6XYW - chains Ab and 1 of the 89 polymer chains in the assembly; structure by electron microscopy, 3.86 A resolution.

[Chain Ab]
Name: Expressed protein
Source organism: Arabidopsis thaliana
UniProt: Q8VZU4 (Q8VZU4_ARATH); residues 1-214 here = UniProt positions 1-214
Chain sequence (214 residues; row label = number of the first residue in the row):
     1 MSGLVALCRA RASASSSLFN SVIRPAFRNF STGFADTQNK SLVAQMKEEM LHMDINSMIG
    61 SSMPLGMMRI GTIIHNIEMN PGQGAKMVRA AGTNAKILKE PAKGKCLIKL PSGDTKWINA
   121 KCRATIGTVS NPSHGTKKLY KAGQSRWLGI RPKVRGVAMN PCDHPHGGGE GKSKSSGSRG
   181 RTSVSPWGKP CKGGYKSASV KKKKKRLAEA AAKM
Unresolved in the structure: 1-55, 211-214

[Chain 1]
Molecule: 2842-nt RNA strand
Source organism: Arabidopsis thaliana
Sequence (2842 nucleotides; each row starts with the number of its first residue; note: 304 numbers in that range are skipped by the numbering (no residue carries them; nothing is unmodelled there)):
    16 GAAUGCAUUG GAUGGAUGCC CGGGCAUUGA GAAGGAAGGA CGCUUUCAGA GGCGAAAGGC
    76 CAUGGGGAGA UACCGUCUGU GAUCCAUGGA UCUCCGAUCG GGAAACCGUA UCCAAGCUCC
   136 GUGGCUAGUC UGCGCUCUUU GGACUUUGAA AACUUAGCGA ACUGAAACAU CUAAGUAGCU
   196 AAAGGAAGGG AAAUCAACCG AGACCCCGUU AGUAGCGGCG AGCGAGAGCG GAUUUGGGAU
   256 UUUAAGAAAA AGAAAGACGA AG
   295 CACUUCUUUU UCGCCAGGUU U
   420 ACUGUAAUUG UGAAAAGGUU GGAAGAUCUG GCCAAAGAAG GUGAUAGCCC CGUAGAUUCG
   480 UUCCUAUGGU UCGAUCCUUC CCAGUAAAAC GCGGCGUGUU CGAAUUCUGA UCGCUUUUAC
   540 GCGAGAAAGG GGGACCACCC UCUAAGCCUA AGUAUUCCUC AAUGACCGAU AGCGUACAAG
   600 UACCGUGAGG GAAAGGUGAA AAGAACCCUA UGACGGGAGU GCAAUAGAGA ACCUGAGAUC
   660 CGAUGCGAAC AAUCAGUCGA AGGAGUAGUC AAGCGCACUC ACUCUAACGG CGUACCUUUU
   720 GCAUGAUGGG UCAGCGAGGA AAUGGGAAGA GCGGCUUAAG CCAUUAGGUG UAGGCGCUUU
   780 CCAAAGGUGG AAUCUUCUAG UUCUUCCUAU UUGACCCGAA ACCGAUCGAU CUAGCCAUGA
   840 GCAGGUUGAA GAGAGCUCUA ACAGGCCUUG GAGGACCGAA CCCACGUAUG UGGCAAAAUA
   900 CGGGGAUGAC UUGUGGCUAG GGGUGAAAGG CCAACCAAGA UCGGAUAUAG CUGGUUUUCC
   960 GCGAAAUCUA UUUCAGUAGA GCGUAUGAUG UCGAUGGCCC GAGGUAGAGC ACUCAAUGGG
  1020 CUAGGGUGG
  1040 CUUACCAACC CCAGGGAAAC UCCGAAUACA GGCCGUUCUC GUUUGUACAG ACAGACUUUU
  1100 GGGGUGCUAA GAUCCAAAGU CGAGAGGGAA ACAGCCCAGA UCGUACGCUA AGGUCCCUAA
  1160 GCAAUCACUU AGUGGAAAAG GAAGUGAUCG AGCGAUGACA ACCAGGAGGU GGGCUUGGAA
  1220 GCAGCCAUCC UUUGAAGAAA GCGUAAUAGC UCACUGGUCU AGCUCCAUGG CACCGAAAAU
  1280 GUAUCAGGGC UCAAGUGAUU CACCGAAGCG ACGAGACCUU GAAAGCUGCU UUUUCAAGUG
  1340 UCAGUAGCGG AACGUUCUGU CAAUCGGGGA AGGUUUUUGG UGACAAGACC UGGAGAUAUC
  1400 AGAAGUGAGA AUGCUGACAU GAGUAACGAU AAAUCCUGUG AAAAACACGA UCGCCUGCCA
  1460 GUGGAAGGCU UUCUGCGUUC AGUCAAUCUA CGCAGAGUGA AUCGGUCCCU AAGGAACCCC
  1520 CGAAAGGGCU GCCGUCCGAU GGGUACACGA AAGUGACGAA GUUGCUUUGA CUACAAAACC
  1580 AUGCCUCUCU CUUGGAGCGA AUUGGAUGAU CGGGCCGAGG GCAGCGUAGC GCCUCUUCCC
  1640 CUCACUCUCC UUUCUCCAAU AUGAACCUUG AGUCAUCAAA G
  1835 GCGAGUCUGU UUAUAGUCGC GACUCUUGUC AUAGUCAAGA AGGUUGAAAC UUCCAGGAAA
  1895 AAACUUCGAA UUGGGAGGGC GAUCCUCCCG GUGAACUGAC CGUACCCCAA ACCGACACAG
  1955 GUGAACAAGU AGAGUAUACU AGGGCGCUUG AGAGAACCAU GUCGAAGGAA CUCGGCAAAA
  2015 UGACCCCGUA ACUUCGGGAG AAGGGGUGCU CUCCUAUCUU UUGAUUAGGA AAGCGGCACA
  2075 UACCAGGGGG UAGCGACUGU UUAUUAAAAA CACAGGACUC UGCUAAGUGG UAACACGAUG
  2135 UAUAGAGUCU GACACCUGCC CGGUGCUGGA AAGUCAAAAG GAGAAGUGUU AUAAGCUUUG
  2195 AAUGGAAGCC CCGGUAAACG GCGGCAGUAA CUCUAACUGU CCUAAGGUAG CGAAAUUCCU
  2255 UGUCGCAUAA GUAGCGACCU GCACGAAUGG UGUAACGACU GCCCCGCUGU CUCCGACAUG
  2315 GACCCGGUGA AAUUGAAUUC UCCGUGAAGA UGCGGAGUAC CAACGGCUAG ACGGUAAGAC
  2375 CCCGUGCACC UUCACUAUAG CUUCGCAGUG ACAACCUUGA UCGAAUGUGU AGGAUAGGUG
  2435 GGAGGUCGUG ACAUAGAAGG ACCAAUCCUG AAAGACCACU CUUUCGUCUA AGGGUGCCUA
  2495 ACCGCCGC
  2521 GGCGGGACAC UGCGAGGUGG GUAGUUUAUC UGGGGCGGAU GCCUCCUAAA GAGUAACGGA
  2581 GGUGUGCGAA GGUAGGCUCA AGCUAAGAUU CUGCUCGUGA GCGUAAUGGU AUAAGCCUGC
  2641 CUGACUGUGA GACCGACUGG UCGAACAGAG ACGAAAGUCG GCCAUAGUGA UCCGGGAGUC
  2701 CCGUGUGGAA GGGCUCUCGC UCAACGGAUC AAAGGUACGC CGGGGAUAAC AGGCUGAUGA
  2761 CUCCCAAGAG CUCUUAUCGA CGGAGUCGUU UGGCACCUCG AUGUCGACUC AUCACAUCCU
  2821 GGGGUUGAAG AAGGUCCCAA GGGUUCGGUU GUUCGCCGAU UCAAGUGGUA CGUGAGUUGG
  2881 GUUUAGAACG UCGUGAGACA GUUCGGUUCC UAUCUACCGU UGGUGUUAAA GGGAGAACUG
  2941 CGAGGAGCCA ACCCUAGUAC GAGAGGACUG GGUUGGGCCA ACCUAUGGUG UACCGGUUGU
  3001 UAUGCCAAUA GCAGCGCCGG GCAGCUAAGU UGGUAUGGAA GAACUGCUGC UUAGCGGGAA
  3061 AUCCUUCUCU AUACAAGUUC UCGGAACAGG UUUUAGAACA GAACUUCGAU AGGCGGGAGG
  3121 UGGAAGCACC GCGAGGUGUG AAGCCAUCUC GUACUAAACG A

[Interface between chain Ab and chain 1]
Contacting residue pairs (152; chain Ab residue first):
  Met79(Ab) - C2117(1)  sugar contact
  Lys86(Ab) - C2117(1)  hydrogen bond to the phosphate
  Lys86(Ab) - U2118(1)  salt bridge to the phosphate
  Lys86(Ab) - U2135(1)  hydrogen bond to the sugar
  Met87(Ab) - G2116(1)  hydrogen bond to the base
  Met87(Ab) - U2135(1)  hydrogen bond to the sugar
  Val88(Ab) - U2135(1)  hydrogen bond to the sugar
  Val88(Ab) - A2136(1)  phosphate contact
  Arg89(Ab) - G2134(1)  salt bridge to the phosphate
  Arg89(Ab) - U2135(1)  salt bridge to the phosphate
  Arg89(Ab) - A2136(1)  hydrogen bond to the phosphate
  Ala90(Ab) - U2135(1)  phosphate contact
  Ala90(Ab) - A2136(1)  hydrogen bond to the phosphate
  Ala90(Ab) - U2137(1)  sugar contact
  Ala91(Ab) - U2137(1)  hydrogen bond to the base
  Gly92(Ab) - U2137(1)  hydrogen bond to the base
  Thr93(Ab) - A2136(1)  phosphate contact
  Thr93(Ab) - U2137(1)  phosphate contact
  Lys105(Ab) - G2525(1)  salt bridge to the phosphate
  Leu110(Ab) - G2116(1)  base contact
  Pro111(Ab) - G2116(1)  base contact
  Pro111(Ab) - A2136(1)  sugar contact
  Ser112(Ab) - G2116(1)  hydrogen bond to the base
  Ser112(Ab) - A2136(1)  hydrogen bond to the base
  Asp114(Ab) - G2116(1)  base contact
  Lys116(Ab) - G2116(1)  hydrogen bond to the phosphate
  Lys116(Ab) - C2117(1)  salt bridge to the phosphate
  Pro132(Ab) - U2137(1)  hydrogen bond to the base
  His134(Ab) - U2137(1)  phosphate contact
  His134(Ab) - A2138(1)  salt bridge to the phosphate
  Gly135(Ab) - U2137(1)  hydrogen bond to the base
  Lys138(Ab) - G2109(1)  phosphate contact
  Lys138(Ab) - G2110(1)  salt bridge to the phosphate
  Leu139(Ab) - A2108(1)  hydrogen bond to the sugar
  Leu139(Ab) - G2109(1)  hydrogen bond to the phosphate
  Tyr140(Ab) - G873(1)  phosphate contact
  Tyr140(Ab) - A2108(1)  hydrogen bond to the sugar
  Lys141(Ab) - G873(1)  salt bridge to the phosphate
  Lys141(Ab) - A908(1)  salt bridge to the phosphate
  Lys141(Ab) - A2108(1)  sugar contact
  Ala142(Ab) - G873(1)  hydrogen bond to the base
  Ala142(Ab) - A908(1)  base contact
  Gly143(Ab) - G873(1)  base contact
  Gly143(Ab) - A908(1)  phosphate contact
  Ser145(Ab) - A2108(1)  phosphate contact
  Arg146(Ab) - A908(1)  hydrogen bond to the base
  Trp147(Ab) - A908(1)  hydrogen bond to the phosphate
  Trp147(Ab) - A1889(1)  stacking on the base
  Leu148(Ab) - A1889(1)  sugar contact
  Arg151(Ab) - G833(1)  phosphate contact
  Arg151(Ab) - C834(1)  salt bridge to the phosphate
  Arg151(Ab) - G924(1)  salt bridge to the phosphate
  Arg151(Ab) - A925(1)  salt bridge to the phosphate
  Pro152(Ab) - A925(1)  sugar contact
  Pro152(Ab) - A2106(1)  sugar contact
  Pro152(Ab) - C2107(1)  phosphate contact
  Lys153(Ab) - A2106(1)  sugar contact
  Lys153(Ab) - C2107(1)  hydrogen bond to the phosphate
  Val154(Ab) - A925(1)  sugar contact
  Val154(Ab) - A926(1)  base contact
  Arg155(Ab) - C2105(1)  phosphate contact
  Arg155(Ab) - A2106(1)  salt bridge to the phosphate
  Arg155(Ab) - C2143(1)  phosphate contact
  Arg155(Ab) - U2144(1)  salt bridge to the phosphate
  Arg155(Ab) - G2145(1)  base contact
  Gly156(Ab) - C2143(1)  hydrogen bond to the phosphate
  Val157(Ab) - C2143(1)  hydrogen bond to the phosphate
  Ala158(Ab) - A926(1)  sugar contact
  Ala158(Ab) - A927(1)  phosphate contact
  Met159(Ab) - A926(1)  base contact
  Asn160(Ab) - A927(1)  base contact
  Asn160(Ab) - G928(1)  hydrogen bond to the phosphate
  Cys162(Ab) - G928(1)  hydrogen bond to the base
  Asp163(Ab) - G924(1)  hydrogen bond to the base
  Asp163(Ab) - A926(1)  base contact
  His164(Ab) - U2142(1)  salt bridge to the phosphate
  His166(Ab) - U2142(1)  phosphate contact
  His166(Ab) - C2143(1)  salt bridge to the phosphate
  Gly167(Ab) - A2896(1)  phosphate contact
  Gly168(Ab) - A2896(1)  phosphate contact
  Gly169(Ab) - A2896(1)  phosphate contact
  Gly169(Ab) - G2897(1)  hydrogen bond to the phosphate
  Glu170(Ab) - G2897(1)  base contact
  Glu170(Ab) - A2898(1)  hydrogen bond to the base
  Gly171(Ab) - A2888(1)  hydrogen bond to the phosphate
  Gly171(Ab) - C2889(1)  phosphate contact
  Lys172(Ab) - U2282(1)  base contact
  Lys172(Ab) - G2283(1)  salt bridge to the phosphate
  Lys172(Ab) - C2889(1)  hydrogen bond to the phosphate
  Ser173(Ab) - U2282(1)  base contact
  Lys174(Ab) - C2213(1)  sugar contact
  Lys174(Ab) - U2282(1)  sugar contact
  Ser175(Ab) - C2213(1)  sugar contact
  Ser175(Ab) - G2214(1)  phosphate contact
  Ser175(Ab) - G2895(1)  phosphate contact
  Ser176(Ab) - C2213(1)  hydrogen bond to the sugar
  Ser176(Ab) - G2214(1)  phosphate contact
  Ser176(Ab) - U2894(1)  hydrogen bond to the phosphate
  Ser176(Ab) - G2895(1)  phosphate contact
  Gly177(Ab) - G2157(1)  hydrogen bond to the base
  Gly177(Ab) - G2214(1)  sugar contact
  Gly177(Ab) - U2894(1)  phosphate contact
  Gly177(Ab) - G2895(1)  phosphate contact
  Ser178(Ab) - U2158(1)  hydrogen bond to the sugar
  Ser178(Ab) - C2387(1)  hydrogen bond to the base
  Ser178(Ab) - U2894(1)  base contact
  Arg179(Ab) - U2158(1)  hydrogen bond to the sugar
  Arg179(Ab) - U2386(1)  hydrogen bond to the sugar
  Arg179(Ab) - C2387(1)  base contact
  Arg179(Ab) - U2894(1)  salt bridge to the phosphate
  Arg179(Ab) - G2895(1)  hydrogen bond to the base
  Gly180(Ab) - U2158(1)  hydrogen bond to the sugar
  Gly180(Ab) - C2213(1)  sugar contact
  Arg181(Ab) - U2158(1)  base contact
  Arg181(Ab) - G2159(1)  hydrogen bond to the sugar
  Arg181(Ab) - C2387(1)  salt bridge to the phosphate
  Arg181(Ab) - G2540(1)  salt bridge to the phosphate
  Thr182(Ab) - G2159(1)  hydrogen bond to the sugar
  Thr182(Ab) - A2212(1)  sugar contact
  Thr182(Ab) - C2213(1)  sugar contact
  Ser183(Ab) - U2142(1)  hydrogen bond to the sugar
  Ser185(Ab) - G2141(1)  sugar contact
  Trp187(Ab) - U2122(1)  hydrogen bond to the phosphate
  Trp187(Ab) - G2123(1)  hydrogen bond to the phosphate
  Cys191(Ab) - U2113(1)  hydrogen bond to the sugar
  Cys191(Ab) - G2141(1)  sugar contact
  Cys191(Ab) - U2142(1)  hydrogen bond to the sugar
  Lys192(Ab) - C2112(1)  base contact
  Lys192(Ab) - U2113(1)  sugar contact
  Lys192(Ab) - U2142(1)  hydrogen bond to the base
  Lys192(Ab) - A2212(1)  salt bridge to the phosphate
  Gly193(Ab) - U2113(1)  sugar contact
  Gly193(Ab) - C2160(1)  hydrogen bond to the sugar
  Gly194(Ab) - U2113(1)  hydrogen bond to the sugar
  Gly194(Ab) - C2114(1)  phosphate contact
  Gly194(Ab) - C2160(1)  sugar contact
  Gly194(Ab) - U2161(1)  sugar contact
  Tyr195(Ab) - C2114(1)  sugar contact
  Tyr195(Ab) - C2160(1)  phosphate contact
  Lys196(Ab) - C2114(1)  hydrogen bond to the phosphate
  Lys196(Ab) - U2115(1)  salt bridge to the phosphate
  Ser197(Ab) - G2121(1)  hydrogen bond to the phosphate
  Ala198(Ab) - C2395(1)  sugar contact
  Ala198(Ab) - U2396(1)  sugar contact
  Lys201(Ab) - U2396(1)  salt bridge to the phosphate
  Lys201(Ab) - U2397(1)  phosphate contact
  Lys201(Ab) - C2530(1)  salt bridge to the phosphate
  Lys202(Ab) - G2116(1)  salt bridge to the phosphate
  Lys202(Ab) - C2117(1)  salt bridge to the phosphate
  Lys203(Ab) - U2115(1)  salt bridge to the phosphate
  Lys203(Ab) - G2116(1)  salt bridge to the phosphate
  Lys205(Ab) - A2529(1)  sugar contact
Interface residues without a listed pair, chain Ab (85 interface residues in all): Asn80, Pro81, Gln83, Asn131, Pro161, Val184, Pro186, Gly188, Lys189, Pro190, Arg206, Glu209
Interface residues without a listed pair, chain 1 (73 interface residues in all): A937, A2119, A2211, C2384, U2385, G2498, C2499, C2523, G2526, G2541, C2899

[In short]
The interface between chain Ab and chain 1 involves 85 residues on one side and 73 on the other, with 51
hydrogen bonds, 28 salt bridges and 1 aromatic stacking contact. Polar contacts include Met87(Ab)-G2116(1),
Ala91(Ab)-U2137(1) and Gly92(Ab)-U2137(1).
Here chain Ab is Expressed protein and chain 1 is a 2842-nt RNA strand, both from Arabidopsis thaliana. Entry
6XYW (Structure of the plant mitochondrial ribosome) was determined by electron microscopy.
